8QZ0 - chains G and I of the 22 polymer chains in the assembly; structure by electron microscopy, 3.80 A resolution.

[Chain G]
Name: Histone H2B.1
Organism: Saccharomyces cerevisiae S288C
Reference sequence: P02293 (H2B1_YEAST); residues 0-130 here correspond to UniProt positions 1-131 (UniProt number = residue number + 1)
Chain sequence (131 residues; each row starts with the number of its first residue; numbering starts at 0):
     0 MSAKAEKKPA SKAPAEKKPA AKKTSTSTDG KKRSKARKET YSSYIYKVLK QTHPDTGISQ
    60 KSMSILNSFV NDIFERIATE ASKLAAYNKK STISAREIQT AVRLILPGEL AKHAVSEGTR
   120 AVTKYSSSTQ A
Unresolved in the structure: 0-36, 91-92, 127-130
Curated features (UniProtKB/Swiss-Prot):
  - modified residue: Lys6 (N6-acetyllysine), Lys7 (N6-acetyllysine), Ser10 (Phosphoserine), Lys11 (N6-acetyllysine), Lys16 (N6-acetyllysine), Lys17 (N6-acetyllysine), Lys21 (N6-acetyllysine), Lys22 (N6-acetyllysine), Lys34 (N6-succinyllysine), Lys37 (N6,N6-dimethyllysine), Lys46 (N6-succinyllysine)
  - cross-link (Glycyl lysine isopeptide (Lys-Gly)): Lys6 (interchain with G-Cter in SUMO), Lys7 (interchain with G-Cter in SUMO), Lys16 (interchain with G-Cter in SUMO), Lys17 (interchain with G-Cter in SUMO), Lys123 (interchain with G-Cter in ubiquitin)

[Chain I]
Molecule: 118-nt DNA strand
Sequence (118 nucleotides; numbered -75 to 42; the number before each row is that of its first residue; numbers below 1 keep their minus sign (DC-75 is residue -75)):
   -75 CCCTGGAGAA TCCCGGTGCC GAGGCCGCTC AATTGGTCGT AGACAGCTCT AGCACCGCTT
   -15 AAACGCACGT ACGCGCTGTC CCCCGCGTTT TAACCGCCAA GGGGATTACT CCCTAGTC
Unresolved in the structure: 38-42

[Interface between chain G and chain I]
Residue-residue contacts (11):
  Tyr45(G) - DG-53(I)  phosphate contact
  Lys49(G) - DG-53(I)  salt bridge to the phosphate
  Ile57(G) - DA-54(I)  phosphate contact
  Ser58(G) - DA-54(I)  phosphate contact
  Gln59(G) - DG-55(I)  hydrogen bond to the phosphate
  Gln59(G) - DA-54(I)  hydrogen bond to the phosphate
  Lys88(G) - DA-35(I)  hydrogen bond to the phosphate
  Lys88(G) - DG-34(I)  salt bridge to the phosphate
  Lys89(G) - DG-34(I)  hydrogen bond to the phosphate
  Ser90(G) - DA-35(I)  hydrogen bond to the phosphate
  Ser90(G) - DG-34(I)  hydrogen bond to the phosphate

[In short]
8 residues of chain G face 5 of chain I across their interface; the contacts include 6 hydrogen bonds and 2
salt bridges. Polar contacts include Gln59(G)-DG-55(I), Gln59(G)-DA-54(I) and Lys88(G)-DA-35(I).
Here chain G is Histone H2B.1 (Saccharomyces cerevisiae S288C) and chain I is a 118-nt DNA strand. Entry 8QZ0
(SWR1-hexasome-dimer complex) was determined by electron microscopy (same publication as 8QYV and 9FBW).
